Entry 1EWQ (X-ray diffraction, 2.20 A resolution); this record covers chains D and B of the 4 polymer chains in the assembly.

Chain D:
Molecule: 22-nt DNA strand
Sequence (22 nucleotides; each row starts with the number of its first residue):
  1951 GGACGAGCCG CCGCTAGCGT CG

Chain B:
Molecule: DNA mismatch repair protein muts
From: Thermus aquaticus
UniProtKB: Q56215 (MUTS_THEAQ); residues 1001-1765 here correspond to UniProt positions 1-765 (UniProt number = residue number - 1000)
Sequence (765 residues; each row starts with the number of its first residue):
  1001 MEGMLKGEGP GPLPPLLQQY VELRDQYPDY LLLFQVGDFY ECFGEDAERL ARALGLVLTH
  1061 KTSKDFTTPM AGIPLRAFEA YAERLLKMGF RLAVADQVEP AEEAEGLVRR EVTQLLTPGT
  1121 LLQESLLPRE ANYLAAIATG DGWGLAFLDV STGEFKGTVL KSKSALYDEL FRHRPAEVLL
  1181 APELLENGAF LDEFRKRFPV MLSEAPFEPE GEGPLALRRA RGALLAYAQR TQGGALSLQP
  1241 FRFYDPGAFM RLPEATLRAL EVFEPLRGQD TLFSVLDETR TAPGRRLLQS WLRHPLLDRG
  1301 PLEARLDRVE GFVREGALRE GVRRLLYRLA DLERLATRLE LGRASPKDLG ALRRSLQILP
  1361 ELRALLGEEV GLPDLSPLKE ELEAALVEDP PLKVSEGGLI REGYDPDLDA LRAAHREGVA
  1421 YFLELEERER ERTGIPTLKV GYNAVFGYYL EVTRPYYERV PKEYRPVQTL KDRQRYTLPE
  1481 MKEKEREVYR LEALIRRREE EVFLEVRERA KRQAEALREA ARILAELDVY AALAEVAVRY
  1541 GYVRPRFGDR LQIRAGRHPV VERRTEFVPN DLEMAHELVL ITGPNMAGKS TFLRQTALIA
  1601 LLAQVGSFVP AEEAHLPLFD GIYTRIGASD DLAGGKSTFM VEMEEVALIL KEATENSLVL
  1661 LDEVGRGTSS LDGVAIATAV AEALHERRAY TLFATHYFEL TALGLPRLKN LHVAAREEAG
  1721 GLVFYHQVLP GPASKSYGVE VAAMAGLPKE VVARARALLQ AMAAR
Unresolved in the structure: 1101-1107, 1629-1634, 1763-1765
Construct notes: engineered mutation Mse1001 (Met1 in Q56215), Mse1004 (Met4 in Q56215), Mse1070 (Met70 in Q56215), Mse1088 (Met88 in Q56215), Mse1201 (Met201 in Q56215), Mse1250 (Met250 in Q56215), Mse1481 (Met481 in Q56215), Mse1574 (Met574 in Q56215), Mse1586 (Met586 in Q56215), Mse1640 (Met640 in Q56215), Mse1643 (Met643 in Q56215), Mse1744 (Met744 in Q56215), Mse1762 (Met762 in Q56215)
Modified residues: Mse1001, Mse1004, Mse1070, Mse1088, Mse1201, Mse1250, Mse1481, Mse1574, Mse1586, Mse1640, Mse1643, Mse1744, Mse1762 (selenomethionine; parent Met)
UniProt features mapped onto this chain:
  - binding site (ATP): Gly1583 to Ser1590

Chain D / chain B interface:
Residue-residue contacts (15; chain D residue first):
  DA1953(D) with Lys1064(B), phosphate contact
  DC1954(D) with Pro1015(B), phosphate contact; Ser1063(B), phosphate contact; Lys1064(B), hydrogen bond to the phosphate
  DG1955(D) with Pro1014(B), phosphate contact; Pro1015(B), phosphate contact; Leu1016(B), hydrogen bond to the phosphate; Val1108(B), phosphate contact
  DA1956(D) with Val1108(B), hydrogen bond to the phosphate; Arg1110(B), salt bridge to the phosphate
  DC1959(D) with Asn1443(B), phosphate contact; Arg1475(B), salt bridge to the phosphate
  DG1960(D) with Leu1470(B), phosphate contact; Lys1471(B), hydrogen bond to the phosphate
  DC1961(D) with Lys1471(B), salt bridge to the phosphate
Also at the interface, not in a pair above, chain D (8 interface residues in all): DC1958
Also at the interface, not in a pair above, chain B (13 interface residues in all): Lys1061, Gln1097

In short:
8 residues of chain D face 13 of chain B across their interface; the contacts include 4 hydrogen bonds and 3
salt bridges. Polar contacts include DC1954(D)-Lys1064(B), DG1955(D)-Leu1016(B) and DA1956(D)-Val1108(B).
Curated annotation (UniProt) lists 8 ATP-binding residues on chain B.
Here chain D is a 22-nt DNA strand and chain B is DNA mismatch repair protein muts (Thermus aquaticus). Entry
1EWQ (Crystal structure taq muts complexed with a heteroduplex DNA at 2.2 A resolution) was determined by
X-ray diffraction together with 1EWR from the same study.
